Entry 4W90 (X-ray diffraction, 3.12 A resolution); this record covers chains B and C.

[Chain B]
Name: U1 small nuclear ribonucleoprotein A
Organism: Homo Sapiens
UniProtKB: P09012 (SNRPA_HUMAN); residues 6-96 here = UniProt positions 6-96
Sequence (91 residues; numbered 6 to 96; the number before each row is that of its first residue):
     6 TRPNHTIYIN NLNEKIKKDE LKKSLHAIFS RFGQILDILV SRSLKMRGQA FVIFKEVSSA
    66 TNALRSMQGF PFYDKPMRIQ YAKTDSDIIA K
Not modelled in the structure: 6
Sequence notes: engineered mutation His31 (Tyr in P09012), Arg36 (Gln in P09012)
Modified positions: Mse51 (selenomethionine; parent Met); Mse72 (selenomethionine; parent Met); Mse82 (selenomethionine; parent Met)
UniProt features mapped onto this chain:
  - modified residue: Lys60 (N6-acetyllysine)

[Chain C]
Molecule: riboswitch a pseudo-dimeric RNA
Organism: Bacillus subtilis
Sequence (119 nucleotides; row label = number of the first residue in the row):
     1 GCGCGCUUAA UCUGAAAUCA GAGCGGGGGA CCCAUUGCAC UCCGGGUUUU UCCCGUAGGG
    61 GUGAAUCCUU UUUAGGUAGG GCGAAAGCCC GAAUCCGUCA GCUAACCUCG UAAGCGCGC
Not modelled in the structure: 41-56, 71-72
Ion coordination: Mg2+ site 1: U7, C82; Mg2+ site 2: G27, U62; Mg2+ site 3: G29, G101, C102, U103; Mg2+ site 4 near G79 (its only coordinating residue here); Mg2+ site 5 near G101 (its only coordinating residue here)
Small-molecule neighbours:
  - 2BA ((2R,3R,3aS,5R,7aR,9R,10R,10aS,12R,14aR)-2,9-bis(6-amino-9H-purin-9-yl)octahydro-2H,7H-difuro[3,2-d:3',2'-j][1,3,7,9,2,8 ]tetraoxadiphosphacyclododecine-3,5,10,12-tetrol 5,12-dioxide), molecule 1: G5, C6, U7, U8, A64, G79, G80, G81, C82, G83, C88, C89, C90, G114, C115, G116
  - 2BA, molecule 2: A9, G25, G26, G27, G28, G59, G60, G61, U62, G63, C95, C96, A100, C109, G110
From the paper describing this entry:
  - binding site for 2BA: G5, U7, A9, G25, G27, G60, U62, A64, G80, C82, C89, A100, C109, C115
  - specificity-determining residues: G25, G60
  - contacts within the chain: A9-G110, A9-C24, A9-A10 (pi stacking), G63-A92, A64-G79, A64-C90, A10-A112 (pi stacking)
  - mutagenesis - A9G, A10U, A64G, A100G, A100U: abolished binding to 2BA
  - mutagenesis - A9U (KD = 140 nM), A64U (KD = 896 nM), A112U (KD = 108 nM): decreased binding to 2BA

[Interface between chain B and chain C]
Pairs across the interface (24):
  Tyr13(B) with G37(C), hydrogen bond to the base; C38(C), stacking on the base
  Asn15(B) with U36(C), hydrogen bond to the base; G37(C), hydrogen bond to the base
  Asn16(B) with U36(C), hydrogen bond to the base; G37(C), hydrogen bond to the base
  Leu44(B) with A39(C), base contact
  Ser48(B) with A100(C), phosphate contact
  Leu49(B) with A100(C), hydrogen bond to the phosphate
  Lys50(B) with G37(C), hydrogen bond to the sugar
  Mse51(B) with A39(C), sugar contact
  Arg52(B) with G37(C), hydrogen bond to the base
  Gly53(B) with G37(C), base contact
  Gln54(B) with G37(C), base contact
  Phe56(B) with C38(C), base contact; A39(C), stacking on the base
  Gln85(B) with C38(C), base contact
  Tyr86(B) with C38(C), hydrogen bond to the base
  Ala87(B) with C38(C), base contact
  Lys88(B) with C38(C), hydrogen bond to the base
  Thr89(B) with A39(C), hydrogen bond to the base
  Asp90(B) with A39(C), hydrogen bond to the base
  Ser91(B) with A39(C), base contact
  Asp92(B) with C40(C), hydrogen bond to the sugar
Also at the interface, not in a pair above, chain B (21 interface residues in all): Leu17
Also at the interface, not in a pair above, chain C (7 interface residues in all): U35

[Overview]
Chain B and chain C form an interface of 21 and 7 residues respectively; the contacts include 13 hydrogen
bonds and 2 aromatic stacking contacts. Among the polar pairs are Tyr13(B)-G37(C), Asn15(B)-U36(C) and
Asn15(B)-G37(C). From the paper: a binding site for 2BA at G5(C), U7(C) and A9(C) among others; A9G, A10U and
A64G of chain C, among others, abolish binding to 2BA; 8 substitutions were tested in all.
Chain B is U1 small nuclear ribonucleoprotein A (Homo Sapiens) and chain C is riboswitch a pseudo-dimeric RNA
(Bacillus subtilis); the structure, Crystal structure of Bacillus subtilis cyclic-di-AMP riboswitch ydaO, was
determined by X-ray diffraction, deposited together with 4W92.
